PDB entry 4BCB | X-ray diffraction, 1.70 A resolution | chain A

# Chain A
Molecule: Prolyl endopeptidase
Source organism: Sus scrofa
Notes: EC 3.4.21.26
UniProt: P23687 (PPCE_PIG); residue numbers follow UniProt; this construct covers 1-710
Amino-acid sequence (710 residues; row label = number of the first residue in the row):
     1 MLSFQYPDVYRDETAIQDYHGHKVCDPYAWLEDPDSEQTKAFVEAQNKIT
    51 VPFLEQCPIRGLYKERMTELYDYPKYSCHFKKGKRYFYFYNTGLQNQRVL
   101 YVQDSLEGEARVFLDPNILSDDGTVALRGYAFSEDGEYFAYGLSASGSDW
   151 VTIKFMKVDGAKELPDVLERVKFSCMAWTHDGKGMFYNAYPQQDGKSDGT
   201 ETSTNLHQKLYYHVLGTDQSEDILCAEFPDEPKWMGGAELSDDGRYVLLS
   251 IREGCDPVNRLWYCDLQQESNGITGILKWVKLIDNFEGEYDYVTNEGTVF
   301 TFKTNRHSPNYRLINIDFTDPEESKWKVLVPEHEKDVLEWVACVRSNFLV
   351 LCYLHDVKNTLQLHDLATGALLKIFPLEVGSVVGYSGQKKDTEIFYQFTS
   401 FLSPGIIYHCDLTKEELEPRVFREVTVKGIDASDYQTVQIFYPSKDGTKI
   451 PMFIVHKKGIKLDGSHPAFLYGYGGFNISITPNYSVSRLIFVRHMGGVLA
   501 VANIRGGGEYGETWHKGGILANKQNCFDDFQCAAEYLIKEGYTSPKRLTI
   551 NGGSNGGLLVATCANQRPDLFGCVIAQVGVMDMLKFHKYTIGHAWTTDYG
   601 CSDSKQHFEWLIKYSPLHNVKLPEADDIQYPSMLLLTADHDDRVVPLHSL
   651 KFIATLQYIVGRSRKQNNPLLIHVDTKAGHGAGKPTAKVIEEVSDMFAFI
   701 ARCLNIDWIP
Curated features (UniProtKB/Swiss-Prot):
  - active site (Charge relay system): Ser-554, Asp-641, His-680
  - modified residue: Met-1 (N-acetylmethionine), Lys-157 (N6-acetyllysine)
Covalently attached groups: compound 4I4 linked to Ser-554

# Summary
UniProt lists 3 active-site residues.
Chain A is Prolyl endopeptidase (Sus scrofa); the structure, PROLYL OLIGOPEPTIDASE FROM PORCINE BRAIN WITH A
COVALENTLY BOUND P2- substituted N-acyl-prolylpyrrolidine inhibitor, was determined by X-ray diffraction.
